Entry 9D6E (electron microscopy, 3.09 A resolution); this record covers chains A and Q of the 18 polymer chains in the assembly.

# Chain A (and Q)
Molecule: Gag polyprotein
Source organism: Human immunodeficiency virus type 1 (NEW YORK-5 ISOLATE)
Notes: fragment: CA-SP1 domains; chain Q of this document is another copy of the same molecule, construct and numbering; everything in this record applies to it too
Reference sequence: P12493 (GAG_HV1N5); residues 11-239 here correspond to UniProt positions 143-371 (UniProt number = residue number + 132)
Chain sequence (229 residues; numbered 11 to 239; the number before each row is that of its first residue):
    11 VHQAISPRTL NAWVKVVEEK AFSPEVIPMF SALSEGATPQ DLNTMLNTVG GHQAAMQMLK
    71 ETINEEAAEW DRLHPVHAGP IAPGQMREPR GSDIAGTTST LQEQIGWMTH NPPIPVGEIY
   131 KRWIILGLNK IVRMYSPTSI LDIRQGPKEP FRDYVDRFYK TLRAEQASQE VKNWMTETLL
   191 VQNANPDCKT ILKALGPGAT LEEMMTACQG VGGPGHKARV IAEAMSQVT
Unresolved in the structure: 11
Construct notes: engineered mutation Ile231 (Leu363 in P12493)
Swiss-Prot annotation at these positions:
  - region: Asn57 to Gln95 (Interaction with human PPIA/CYPA and NUP153), Pro85 to Pro93 (PPIA/CYPA-binding loop)
  - modified residue: Ser16 (Phosphoserine)
Reported in the primary citation:
  - binding site for Bevirimat: Lys227, Ile231
  - conformationally variable residues (side-chain flip): Lys227
  - binding site for inositol hexakisphosphate: Lys158, Lys227

# Chain A / chain Q interface
Residue-residue contacts (18; chain A residue first):
  Pro34(A) - Glu35(Q)
  Pro38(A) - Pro38(Q)  hydrophobic
  Glu76(A) - Arg18(Q)  salt bridge
  Glu79(A) - Arg18(Q)
  Glu128(A) - Glu45(Q)
  Glu128(A) - Gly46(Q)
  Ile129(A) - Gln13(Q)
  Lys131(A) - Glu45(Q)  salt bridge
  Arg132(A) - Gln13(Q)
  Arg132(A) - Thr19(Q)
  Arg132(A) - Leu43(Q)
  Arg132(A) - Glu45(Q)
  Ile135(A) - Met39(Q)  hydrophobic
  Ile135(A) - Ala42(Q)  hydrophobic
  Ile135(A) - Leu43(Q)  hydrophobic
  Leu136(A) - Ala22(Q)  hydrophobic
  Leu136(A) - Leu43(Q)  hydrophobic
  Asn139(A) - Met39(Q)
Other interface residues (no listed pair), chain A (14 interface residues in all): Ile37, Glu75, Pro122
Other interface residues (no listed pair), chain Q (14 interface residues in all): His12, Val26, Lys30

# In short
Chain A and chain Q each contribute 14 residues to their interface; the contacts include 2 salt bridges. Among
the polar pairs are Glu76(A)-Arg18(Q) and Lys131(A)-Glu45(Q). The paper reports a binding site for Bevirimat
at Lys227(A) and Ile231(A); a binding site for inositol hexakisphosphate at Lys158(A) and Lys227(A).
Both chains are Gag polyprotein (Human immunodeficiency virus type 1 (NEW YORK-5 ISOLATE)). Entry 9D6E (Gag
CA-SP1 immature lattice bound with Bevirimat from enveloped virus like particles) was determined by electron
microscopy together with 9CWV, 9D6C, 9D6D, 9D88 and 9DWD from the same study.
